7YL3 - chains C and B of the 12 polymer chains in the assembly; structure by electron microscopy, 3.20 A resolution.

[Chain C (and B)]
Name: Islet amyloid polypeptide
Notes: chain B of this document is another copy of the same molecule, construct and numbering; everything in this record applies to it too
UniProt: P10997 (IAPP_HUMAN); residues 1-37 here correspond to UniProt positions 34-70 (UniProt number = residue number + 33)
Amino-acid sequence (37 residues; numbered 1 to 37; the number before each row is that of its first residue):
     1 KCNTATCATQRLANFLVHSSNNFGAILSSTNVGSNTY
Modified positions: Tyr37 (L-tyrosinamide; TYC)
Disulfides: Cys2-Cys7

[Chain C / chain B interface]
Residue-residue contacts (81):
  Lys1(C) - Lys1(B)
  Lys1(C) - Cys2(B)
  Lys1(C) - Asn3(B)
  Lys1(C) - Arg11(B)
  Cys2(C) - Cys2(B)  hydrogen bond (backbone-backbone)
  Cys2(C) - Cys7(B)  disulfide
  Asn3(C) - Cys2(B)  hydrogen bond (backbone-backbone)
  Asn3(C) - Asn3(B)  hydrogen bond
  Thr4(C) - Asn3(B)  hydrogen bond (backbone-backbone)
  Thr4(C) - Thr4(B)  hydrogen bond (side chain-backbone)
  Ala5(C) - Thr4(B)  hydrogen bond (backbone-backbone)
  Ala5(C) - Ala5(B)
  Ala5(C) - Thr6(B)
  Ala5(C) - Cys7(B)
  Thr6(C) - Ala5(B)
  Thr6(C) - Thr6(B)  hydrogen bond (side chain-backbone)
  Thr6(C) - Cys7(B)  hydrogen bond (backbone-backbone)
  Cys7(C) - Cys7(B)
  Ala8(C) - Cys7(B)  hydrogen bond (backbone-backbone)
  Ala8(C) - Ala8(B)
  Ala8(C) - Thr9(B)  hydrogen bond (backbone-backbone)
  Thr9(C) - Thr9(B)  hydrogen bond (side chain-backbone)
  Gln10(C) - Thr9(B)  hydrogen bond (backbone-backbone)
  Gln10(C) - Gln10(B)
  Gln10(C) - Arg11(B)  hydrogen bond (backbone-backbone)
  Arg11(C) - Arg11(B)
  Leu12(C) - Arg11(B)  hydrogen bond (backbone-backbone)
  Leu12(C) - Leu12(B)
  Leu12(C) - Ala13(B)  hydrogen bond (backbone-backbone)
  Ala13(C) - Ala13(B)  hydrophobic
  Asn14(C) - Ala13(B)  hydrogen bond (backbone-backbone)
  Asn14(C) - Asn14(B)
  Asn14(C) - Phe15(B)  hydrogen bond (backbone-backbone)
  Phe15(C) - Phe15(B)  hydrophobic
  Leu16(C) - Phe15(B)  hydrogen bond (backbone-backbone)
  Leu16(C) - Leu16(B)
  Leu16(C) - Val17(B)  hydrogen bond (backbone-backbone)
  Val17(C) - Val17(B)
  His18(C) - Val17(B)  hydrogen bond (backbone-backbone)
  His18(C) - His18(B)
  His18(C) - Ser19(B)  hydrogen bond (backbone-backbone)
  Ser19(C) - Ser19(B)
  Ser20(C) - Ser19(B)  hydrogen bond (backbone-backbone)
  Ser20(C) - Ser20(B)
  Ser20(C) - Asn21(B)  hydrogen bond (backbone-backbone)
  Asn21(C) - Asn21(B)
  Asn22(C) - Asn21(B)  hydrogen bond (backbone-backbone)
  Asn22(C) - Asn22(B)
  Asn22(C) - Phe23(B)  hydrogen bond (backbone-backbone)
  Asn22(C) - Gly24(B)  hydrogen bond (backbone-backbone)
  Asn22(C) - Ala25(B)  hydrogen bond (side chain-backbone)
  Asn22(C) - Ile26(B)
  Phe23(C) - Phe23(B)  hydrophobic
  Gly24(C) - Gly24(B)
  Gly24(C) - Ala25(B)  hydrogen bond (backbone-backbone)
  Ala25(C) - Ala25(B)
  Ile26(C) - Ala25(B)  hydrogen bond (backbone-backbone)
  Ile26(C) - Ile26(B)
  Ile26(C) - Leu27(B)  hydrogen bond (backbone-backbone)
  Leu27(C) - Leu27(B)
  Ser28(C) - Leu27(B)  hydrogen bond (backbone-backbone)
  Ser28(C) - Ser28(B)
  Ser28(C) - Ser29(B)
  Ser29(C) - Ser29(B)
  Thr30(C) - Ser29(B)  hydrogen bond (backbone-backbone)
  Thr30(C) - Thr30(B)
  Thr30(C) - Asn31(B)  hydrogen bond (backbone-backbone)
  Asn31(C) - Asn31(B)
  Val32(C) - Asn31(B)  hydrogen bond (backbone-backbone)
  Val32(C) - Val32(B)
  Val32(C) - Gly33(B)  hydrogen bond (backbone-backbone)
  Gly33(C) - Ser34(B)
  Gly33(C) - Asn35(B)
  Ser34(C) - Ser34(B)
  Ser34(C) - Asn35(B)
  Asn35(C) - Ser34(B)  hydrogen bond (backbone-backbone)
  Asn35(C) - Asn35(B)  hydrogen bond
  Asn35(C) - Thr36(B)  hydrogen bond (backbone-backbone)
  Thr36(C) - Thr36(B)
  Tyr37(C) - Thr36(B)  hydrogen bond (backbone-backbone)
  Tyr37(C) - Tyr37(B)
Cross-chain cystine bridges: Cys2(C)-Cys7(B)

[Summary]
Chain C and chain B each contribute 37 residues to their interface; the contacts include 1 disulfide bond and
39 hydrogen bonds. Among the polar pairs are Asn3(C)-Asn3(B), Thr4(C)-Thr4(B) and Thr6(C)-Thr6(B).
Chain C and chain B are both Islet amyloid polypeptide; the structure, Structure of hIAPP-TF-type1, was
determined by electron microscopy, deposited together with 7YKW, 7YL0 and 7YL7.
